PDB entry 9HNK | X-ray diffraction, 1.59 A resolution | chain A

[Chain A]
Molecule: Cryptochrome/photolyase family protein
Source organism: Caulobacter vibrioides
UniProt: Q9AAF5 (Q9AAF5_CAUVC); numbering as in UniProt (aligned over 1-509)
Sequence (509 residues; each row starts with the number of its first residue):
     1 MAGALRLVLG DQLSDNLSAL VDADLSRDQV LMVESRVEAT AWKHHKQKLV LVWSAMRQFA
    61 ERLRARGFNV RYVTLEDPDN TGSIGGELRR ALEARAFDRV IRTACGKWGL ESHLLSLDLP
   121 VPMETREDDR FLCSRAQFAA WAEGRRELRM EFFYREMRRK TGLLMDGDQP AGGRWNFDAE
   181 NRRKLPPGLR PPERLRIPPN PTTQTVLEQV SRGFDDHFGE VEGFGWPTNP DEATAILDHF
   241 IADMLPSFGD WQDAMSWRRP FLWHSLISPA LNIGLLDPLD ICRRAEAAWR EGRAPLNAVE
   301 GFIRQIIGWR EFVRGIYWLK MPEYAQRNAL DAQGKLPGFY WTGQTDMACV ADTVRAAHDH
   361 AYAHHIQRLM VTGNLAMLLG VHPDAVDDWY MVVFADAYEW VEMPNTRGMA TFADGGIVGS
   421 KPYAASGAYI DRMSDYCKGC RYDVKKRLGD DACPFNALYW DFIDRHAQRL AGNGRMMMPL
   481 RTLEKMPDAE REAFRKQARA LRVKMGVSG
Unresolved in the structure: 509
Metal / ion sites: 4Fe-4S cluster Fe: Cys-349, Cys-437, Cys-440, Cys-453
Residues lining bound ligands:
  - 6,7-dimethyl-8-(1'-D-ribityl) lumazine (DLZ; 1-deoxy-1-(6,7-dimethyl-2,4-dioxo-3,4-dihydropteridin-8(2H)-yl)-D-ribitol): Leu-9, Gly-10, Asp-11, Val-33, Glu-34, Ser-35, Glu-38, Ala-39, His-44, Lys-48, Leu-49, Val-52, Trp-53, Met-56, Ile-84, Cys-105, Gly-106, Lys-107, Leu-110, Tyr-398
  - FAD (flavin-adenine dinucleotide): Phe-248, Gln-252, His-264, Ser-265, Leu-266, Ile-267, Ser-268, Leu-271, Asn-272, Phe-302, Gln-305, Ile-306, Trp-309, Arg-310, Val-313, Tyr-362, Ala-363, His-364, His-365, Arg-368, Leu-369, Tyr-390, Asp-396, Ala-397, Tyr-398, Val-401, Glu-402, Asn-405, Thr-406, Met-409, Ala-410
  - 4Fe-4S cluster (SF4): Met-347, Ala-348, Cys-349, Gly-427, Ile-430, Tyr-436, Cys-437, Cys-440, Tyr-442, Val-444, Cys-453, Pro-454, Phe-455
Reported in the primary citation:
  - catalytic residues: Asp-178, Asp-253 (by similarity / conservation)

[Summary]
Bound to chain A: flavin-adenine dinucleotide, 6,7-dimethyl-8-(1'-D-ribityl) lumazine and 4Fe-4S cluster.
Cys-349, Cys-437, Cys-440 and Cys-453 coordinate a 4Fe-4S cluster Fe ion. The paper reports catalytic residues
Asp-178 and Asp-253.
Chain A is Cryptochrome/photolyase family protein (Caulobacter vibrioides); the structure, Structure of the
(6-4) photolyase of Caulobacter crescentus in its oxidizd state - Singal crystal / ..., was determined by
X-ray diffraction, deposited together with 9HNL, 9HNM, 9HNN, 9HNO and 9Q8F.
